Entry 6XNF (X-ray diffraction, 2.00 A resolution); this record covers chains A and C of the 3 polymer chains in the assembly.

[Chain A]
Name: GCN4-p1 peptide with TFI-F16
Reference sequence: P03069 (GCN4_YEAST); residues 1-30 here correspond to UniProt positions 249-278 (UniProt number = residue number + 248)
Chain sequence (30 residues; each row starts with the number of its first residue):
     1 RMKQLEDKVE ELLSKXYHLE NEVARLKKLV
Modified positions: V61 (2,3,5,6-tetrafluoro-4-iodo-L-phenylalanine) at position 16
Sequence notes: engineered mutation V61_16 (Asn264 in P03069)
Swiss-Prot annotation at these positions:
  - region: Leu5 to Leu26 (Leucine-zipper)

[Chain C]
Name: GCN4-p1 peptide with A16
Reference sequence: P03069 (GCN4_YEAST); residues 1-30 here correspond to UniProt positions 249-278 (UniProt number = residue number + 248)
Chain sequence (30 residues; each row starts with the number of its first residue):
     1 RMKQLEDKVE ELLSKAYHLE NEVARLKKLV
Sequence notes: engineered mutation Ala16 (Asn264 in P03069)
Swiss-Prot annotation at these positions:
  - region: Leu5 to Leu26 (Leucine-zipper)

[Interface between chain A and chain C]
Pairs across the interface - 23 pairs, chain A then chain C:
  Met2(A) with Met2(C), hydrophobic; Leu5(C), hydrophobic
  Leu5(A) with Leu5(C), hydrophobic
  Glu6(A) with Arg1(C); Leu5(C)
  Val9(A) with Leu5(C), hydrophobic; Lys8(C)
  Leu12(A) with Leu12(C), hydrophobic
  Leu13(A) with Leu12(C), hydrophobic; Lys15(C)
  V61_16(A) with Leu12(C); Lys15(C); Ala16(C); Leu19(C)
  Glu20(A) with Lys15(C); Leu19(C)
  Val23(A) with Leu19(C), hydrophobic; Glu22(C)
  Leu26(A) with Leu26(C), hydrophobic
  Lys27(A) with Glu22(C), salt bridge
  Val30(A) with Leu26(C), hydrophobic; Leu29(C), hydrophobic; Val30(C), hydrophobic
Interface residues without a listed pair, chain A (13 interface residues in all): Leu19

[Overview]
Chain A and chain C form an interface of 13 and 12 residues respectively, with 1 salt bridge. The salt-bridged
pair is Lys27(A)-Glu22(C).
Chain A is GCN4-p1 peptide with TFI-F16 and chain C is GCN4-p1 peptide with A16; the structure, GCN4-p1
Peptide Trimer with Tetrafluoroiodophenylalanine residue at position 16 (TFI-F16), was determined by X-ray
diffraction.
